Entry 8SPU (electron microscopy, 2.80 A resolution); this record covers chains J and B of the 13 polymer chains in the assembly.

# Chain J
Molecule: 168-nt DNA strand
Sequence (168 nucleotides; each row starts with the number of its first residue):
     1 GCGTGCTGAT TCCCTCCATT CGCTCTGCAT AACTATCACT TTCTGGAACT CCATGGTCTC
    61 CTAGGTCGCC AGGCCTTTGC TTTGCAGCTT AGAACAGACT CTCTATGCTC CCTCCACCCT
   121 CTGTTTCTCC AGGTCCCACA TGGGGAGGCG CTCCTTCTCC CTGCTGAT
Disordered / not traced: 1-3, 153-168

# Chain B
Molecule: Histone H4
Source organism: Homo sapiens
Reference sequence: P62805 (H4_HUMAN); residues 0-102 here correspond to UniProt positions 1-103 (UniProt number = residue number + 1)
Sequence (103 residues; numbered 0 to 102; the number before each row is that of its first residue; numbering starts at 0):
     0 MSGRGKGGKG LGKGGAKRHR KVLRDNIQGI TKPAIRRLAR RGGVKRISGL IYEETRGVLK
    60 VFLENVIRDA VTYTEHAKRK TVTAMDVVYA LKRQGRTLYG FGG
Disordered / not traced: 0-20
UniProt features mapped onto this chain:
  - DNA-binding region: Lys16 to Lys20
  - modified residue: Ser1 (N-acetylserine), Arg3 (Asymmetric dimethylarginine), Lys5 (N6-(2-hydroxyisobutyryl)lysine), Lys8 (N6-(2-hydroxyisobutyryl)lysine), Lys12 (N6-(2-hydroxyisobutyryl)lysine), Lys16 (N6-(2-hydroxyisobutyryl)lysine), Lys20 (N6,N6,N6-trimethyllysine), Lys31 (N6-(2-hydroxyisobutyryl)lysine), Lys44 (N6-(2-hydroxyisobutyryl)lysine), Ser47 (Phosphoserine), Tyr51 (Phosphotyrosine), Lys59 (N6-(2-hydroxyisobutyryl)lysine), Lys77 (N6-(2-hydroxyisobutyryl)lysine), Lys79 (N6-(2-hydroxyisobutyryl)lysine), Thr80 (Phosphothreonine), Tyr88 (Phosphotyrosine), Lys91 (N6-(2-hydroxyisobutyryl)lysine)
  - cross-link (Glycyl lysine isopeptide (Lys-Gly)): Lys12 (interchain with G-Cter in SUMO2), Lys20 (interchain with G-Cter in SUMO2), Lys31 (interchain with G-Cter in SUMO2), Lys59 (interchain with G-Cter in SUMO2), Lys79 (interchain with G-Cter in SUMO2), Lys91 (interchain with G-Cter in SUMO2)

# How chain J and chain B interact
Contacting residue pairs (11):
  DG84(J) - Arg45(B)  sugar contact
  DG84(J) - Ile46(B)  sugar contact
  DG84(J) - Gly48(B)  phosphate contact
  DC85(J) - Arg35(B)  salt bridge to the phosphate
  DC85(J) - Arg45(B)  phosphate contact
  DC85(J) - Ile46(B)  hydrogen bond to the phosphate
  DT104(J) - Lys79(B)  salt bridge to the phosphate
  DA105(J) - Lys77(B)  phosphate contact
  DA105(J) - Arg78(B)  phosphate contact
  DA105(J) - Lys79(B)  hydrogen bond to the phosphate
  DA105(J) - Thr80(B)  hydrogen bond to the phosphate
Also at the interface, not in a pair above, chain J (5 interface residues in all): DT106
Also at the interface, not in a pair above, chain B (10 interface residues in all): Lys44, Ser47

# Overview
5 residues of chain J and 10 residues of chain B are in contact, with 3 hydrogen bonds and 2 salt bridges.
Polar contacts include DC85(J)-Ile46(B), DA105(J)-Lys79(B) and DA105(J)-Thr80(B). Curated annotation (UniProt)
lists a DNA-binding region on chain B.
Here chain J is a 168-nt DNA strand and chain B is Histone H4 (Homo sapiens). Entry 8SPU (Structure of ESRRB
nucleosome bound OCT4 at site c) was determined by electron microscopy (same publication as 7U0G, 7U0I, 7U0J,
8DK5 and 8SPS).
